6PC5 - chains L and M of the 8 polymer chains in the assembly; structure by electron microscopy, 2.70 A resolution.

== Chain L ==
Molecule: 50S ribosomal protein L15
Organism: Escherichia coli
UniProtKB: A0A037Y8L6 (A0A037Y8L6_ECOLX); numbering as in UniProt (aligned over 1-144)
Sequence (144 residues; each row starts with the number of its first residue):
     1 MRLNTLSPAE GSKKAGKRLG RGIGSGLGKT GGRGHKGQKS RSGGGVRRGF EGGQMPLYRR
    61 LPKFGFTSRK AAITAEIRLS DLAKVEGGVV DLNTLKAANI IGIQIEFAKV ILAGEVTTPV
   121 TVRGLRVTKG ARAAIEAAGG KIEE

== Chain M ==
Molecule: 50S ribosomal protein L4
Organism: Escherichia coli
UniProtKB: D7Z9F6 (D7Z9F6_ECOLX); residues 1-201 here = UniProt positions 1-201
Sequence (201 residues; each row starts with the number of its first residue):
     1 MELVLKDAQS ALTVSETTFG RDFNEALVHQ VVVAYAAGAR QGTRAQKTRA EVTGSGKKPW
    61 RQKGTGRARS GSIKSPIWRS GGVTFAARPQ DHSQKVNKKM YRGALKSILS ELVRQDRLIV
   121 VEKFSVEAPK TKLLAQKLKD MALEDVLIIT GELDENLFLA ARNLHKVDVR DATGIDPVSL
   181 IAFDKVVMTA DAVKQVEEML A

== How chain L and chain M interact ==
Residue-residue contacts (20; chain L residue first):
  Met1(L) - Phe23(M)  hydrophobic
  Met1(L) - Ile108(M)
  Met1(L) - Glu111(M)
  Met1(L) - Leu112(M)  hydrophobic
  Met1(L) - Gln115(M)
  Met1(L) - Arg117(M)  hydrogen bond (backbone-side chain)
  Met1(L) - Ile181(M)
  Arg2(L) - Gln115(M)
  Arg2(L) - Arg117(M)
  Arg2(L) - Ile181(M)
  Arg2(L) - Asp184(M)  salt bridge
  Leu3(L) - Ile181(M)
  Thr5(L) - Glu25(M)
  Leu6(L) - Phe23(M)  hydrophobic
  Leu6(L) - Glu25(M)
  Leu6(L) - Val28(M)  hydrophobic
  Leu6(L) - His29(M)
  Ser7(L) - Glu25(M)  hydrogen bond (backbone-side chain)
  Pro8(L) - His29(M)
  Ala9(L) - Ala26(M)  hydrophobic
Other interface residues (no listed pair), chain M (15 interface residues in all): Val32, Val178, Ala182

== In short ==
Chain L and chain M form an interface of 8 and 15 residues respectively; the contacts include 2 hydrogen bonds
and 1 salt bridge. Polar pairs include Arg2(L)-Asp184(M), Met1(L)-Arg117(M) and Ser7(L)-Glu25(M).
Here chain L is 50S ribosomal protein L15 and chain M is 50S ribosomal protein L4, both from Escherichia coli.
Entry 6PC5 (E. coli 50S ribosome bound to compounds 46 and VS1) was determined by electron microscopy (same
publication as 6PC6, 6PC7, 6PC8, 6PCH, 6PCQ, 6PCR and 3 further entries).
